1D7W - chains A and D of the 4 polymer chains in the assembly; structure by X-ray diffraction, 1.90 A resolution.

Chain A:
Name: Myeloperoxidase
Source organism: Homo sapiens
Notes: EC 1.11.1.7; fragment: light chain
Reference sequence: P05164 (PERM_HUMAN); residues 1-104 here correspond to UniProt positions 167-270 (UniProt number = residue number + 166)
Amino-acid sequence (104 residues; row label = number of the first residue in the row):
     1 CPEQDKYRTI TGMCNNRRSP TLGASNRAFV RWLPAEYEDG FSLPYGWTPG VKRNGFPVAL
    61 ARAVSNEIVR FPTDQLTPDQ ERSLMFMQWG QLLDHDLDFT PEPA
Disulfide bonds: Cys1-Cys14
Ion coordination: Ca2+: Asp96 (shared with 4 residues of chain C)
Ligand contacts: heme (HEM): Met87, Gly90, Gln91, Asp94, Asp98, Phe99, Thr100, Glu102
UniProt features mapped onto this chain:
  - active site: His95 (Proton acceptor)
  - binding site (heme b): Asp94
  - binding site (Ca(2+)): Asp96

Chain D:
Name: Myeloperoxidase
Source organism: Homo sapiens
Notes: EC 1.11.1.7; fragment: heavy chain
Reference sequence: P05164 (PERM_HUMAN); residues 113-578 here correspond to UniProt positions 279-744 (UniProt number = residue number + 166)
Amino-acid sequence (466 residues; each row starts with the number of its first residue):
   113 VNCETSCVQQ PPCFPLKIPP NDPRIKNQAD CIPFFRSCPA CPGSNITIRN QINALTSFVD
   173 ASMVYGSEEP LARNLRNMSN QLGLLAVNQR FQDNGRALLP FDNLHDDPCL LTNRSARIPC
   233 FLAGDTRSSE MPELTSMHTL LLREHNRLAT ELKSLNPRWD GERLYQEARK IVGAMVQIIT
   293 YRDYLPLVLG PTAMRKYLPT YRSYNDSVDP RIANVFTNAF RYGHTLIQPF MFRLDNRYQP
   353 MEPNPRVPLS RVFFASWRVV LEGGIDPILR GLMATPAKLN RQNQIAVDEI RERLFEQVMR
   413 IGLDLPALNM QRSRDHGLPG YNAWRRFCGL PQPETVGQLG TVLRNLKLAR KLMEQYGTPN
   473 NIDIWMGGVS EPLKRKGRVG PLLACIIGTQ FRKLRDGDRF WWENEGVFSM QQRQALAQIS
   533 LPRIICDNTG ITTVSKNNIF MSNSYPRDFV NCSTLPALNL ASWREA
Disulfide bonds: Cys115-Cys125, Cys119-Cys143, Cys221-Cys232, Cys440-Cys497, Cys538-Cys564
Glycans and other covalent adducts: N-acetylglucosamine (NAG) linked to Asn189, Asn225; heme (HEM) linked to Glu242, Met243; glycan linked to Asn317
Modified / non-standard residues: Cys150 (s-hydroxycysteine; CSO)
Sequence notes: modified residue (150)
Ion coordination: Ca2+: Thr168, Phe170, Asp172, Ser174 (shared with 1 residue of chain B); heme Fe: His336 (together with cyanide ion)
Ligand contacts: heme (HEM): Phe146, Arg239, Tyr296, Thr329, Phe332, Arg333, Tyr334, Gly335, His336, Ile339, Phe365, Leu406, Phe407, Leu417, Leu420, Asn421, Arg424
UniProt features mapped onto this chain:
  - binding site (Ca(2+)): Thr168, Phe170, Asp172, Ser174
  - binding site (heme b): Glu242, Met243, His336
  - site: Arg239 (Transition state stabilizer)
  - modified residue: Cys150 (Cysteine sulfenic acid (-SOH))
  - glycosylation (N-linked (GlcNAc...) asparagine): Asn157, Asn189, Asn225, Asn317, Asn563

Chain A / chain D interface:
Contacting residue pairs - 7 pairs, chain A then chain D:
  Arg18(A) - Ala435(D)
  Arg18(A) - Arg438(D)
  Thr21(A) - Ile160(D)
  Asn26(A) - Ile158(D)
  Arg27(A) - Asn157(D)
  Arg27(A) - Ile158(D)  hydrogen bond (side chain-backbone)
  Pro34(A) - Arg323(D)
Interface residues without a listed pair, chain A (6 interface residues in all): Ala28
Interface residues without a listed pair, chain D (7 interface residues in all): Asp321

Summary:
6 residues of chain A face 7 of chain D across their interface; the contacts include 1 hydrogen bond. The
hydrogen-bonded pair is Arg27(A)-Ile158(D). Bound to chain A: heme. Covalently linked heme: at Glu242(D).
N-acetylglucosamine is covalently linked to Asn189(D) and Asn225(D).
Here chain A is Myeloperoxidase and chain D is Myeloperoxidase, both from Homo sapiens. Entry 1D7W (Crystal
structure of human myeloperoxidase isoform C complexed with cyanide and bromide at ph 4.0) was determined by
X-ray diffraction (same publication as 1DNU, 1DNW and 1D5L).
